PDB entry 9B2M | electron microscopy, 3.09 A resolution | chains E and F of the 12 polymer chains in the assembly

Chain E:
Protein: Heavy chain monoclonal antibody Fab 3_S0008
Source organism: Mus sp
Notes: antibody fragment or engineered binder
Sequence (233 residues; each row starts with the number of its first residue; a row labelled like 82A-82C holds insertion residues (82A, then the next letters in order)):
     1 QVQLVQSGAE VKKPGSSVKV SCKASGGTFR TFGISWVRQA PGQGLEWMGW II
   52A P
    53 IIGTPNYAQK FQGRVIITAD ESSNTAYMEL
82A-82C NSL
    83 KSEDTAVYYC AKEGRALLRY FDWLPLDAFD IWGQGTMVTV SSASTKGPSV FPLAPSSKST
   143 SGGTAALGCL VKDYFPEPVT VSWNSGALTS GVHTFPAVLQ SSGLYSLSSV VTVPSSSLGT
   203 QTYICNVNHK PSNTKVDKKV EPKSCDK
Unresolved in the structure: 124-229
Cystine bridges: Cys22-Cys92
Small-molecule neighbours: N-acetylglucosamine (NAG; 2-acetamido-2-deoxy-beta-D-glucopyranose): Asp72, Glu73, Ser74

Chain F:
Protein: Light chain monoclonal antibody Fab 3_S0008
Source organism: Mus sp
Notes: antibody fragment or engineered binder
Sequence (220 residues; row label = number of the first residue in the row; a row labelled like 27A-27E holds insertion residues (27A, then the next letters in order)):
     1 DIVLTQTPLS LPVSLGDQAS ISCRSSQ
27A-27E SLVHS
    28 DGNTYLHWYL QKPGQSPKLL IYKVSNRFSG VPDRFSGSGS GTDFTLKISR VEAEDLGVYF
    88 CSQSTHVP
   95A P
    96 LTFGAGTKLE LKRTVAAPSV FIFPPSDEQL KSGTASVVCL LNNFYPREAK VQWKVDNALQ
   156 SGNSQESVTE QDSKDSTYSL SSTLTLSKAD YEKHKVYACE VTHQGLSSPV TKSFNRGEC
Unresolved in the structure: 108-214
Cystine bridges: Cys23-Cys88

How chain E and chain F interact:
Residue-residue contacts (37; chain E residue first):
  Gln39(E) - Gln38(F)  hydrogen bond
  Gly44(E) - Phe87(F)
  Gly44(E) - Gly99(F)
  Leu45(E) - Pro44(F)  hydrophobic
  Leu45(E) - Thr97(F)
  Leu45(E) - Phe98(F)  hydrogen bond (backbone-backbone)
  Trp47(E) - Val94(F)
  Trp47(E) - Pro95(F)  hydrophobic
  Trp47(E) - Pro95A(F)
  Asn58(E) - Val94(F)
  Tyr91(E) - Gln38(F)  hydrogen bond
  Tyr91(E) - Gln42(F)
  Asp104(E) - Val94(F)
  Trp105(E) - His27D(F)  hydrogen bond (backbone-side chain)
  Pro107(E) - His27D(F)
  Pro107(E) - Asp28(F)
  Pro107(E) - Tyr32(F)
  Pro107(E) - Ser91(F)
  Leu108(E) - Ser91(F)  hydrogen bond (backbone-backbone)
  Leu108(E) - His93(F)
  Leu108(E) - Val94(F)
  Asp109(E) - His34(F)  hydrogen bond (backbone-side chain)
  Asp109(E) - Ser91(F)  hydrogen bond (backbone-side chain)
  Ala110(E) - His34(F)
  Ala110(E) - Tyr36(F)
  Phe111(E) - Tyr36(F)  hydrogen bond (backbone-side chain)
  Phe111(E) - Leu46(F)
  Asp112(E) - Leu46(F)
  Asp112(E) - Phe55(F)
  Trp114(E) - Tyr36(F)  hydrophobic
  Trp114(E) - Ser43(F)  hydrogen bond (backbone-side chain)
  Trp114(E) - Pro44(F)
  Trp114(E) - Phe98(F)  hydrophobic
  Gly115(E) - Ser43(F)
  Gln116(E) - Gly41(F)  hydrogen bond (side chain-backbone)
  Gln116(E) - Gln42(F)
  Gln116(E) - Ser43(F)
Other interface residues (no listed pair), chain E (18 interface residues in all): Val37
Other interface residues (no listed pair), chain F (24 interface residues in all): Ser27E, Tyr49, Lys50

In short:
The interface between chain E and chain F involves 18 residues on one side and 24 on the other; the contacts
include 10 hydrogen bonds. Polar pairs include Gln39(E)-Gln38(F), Tyr91(E)-Gln38(F) and Trp105(E)-His27D(F).
Ligands of chain E: N-acetylglucosamine.
Here chain E is Heavy chain monoclonal antibody Fab 3_S0008 and chain F is Light chain monoclonal antibody Fab
3_S0008, both from Mus sp. Entry 9B2M (Hemagglutinin H1 New Caledonia 1999 in complex with monoclonal antibody
Fab 43_S0008) was determined by electron microscopy.
